Entry 6S8E (electron microscopy, 3.10 A resolution); this record covers chains K and U of the 35 polymer chains in the assembly.

Chain K:
Name: CRISPR-associated protein, Cmr2 family
From: Sulfolobus islandicus REY15A
Reference sequence: F0NDX2 (F0NDX2_SULIR); numbering as in UniProt (aligned over 1-1037)
Amino-acid sequence (1037 residues; row label = number of the first residue in the row):
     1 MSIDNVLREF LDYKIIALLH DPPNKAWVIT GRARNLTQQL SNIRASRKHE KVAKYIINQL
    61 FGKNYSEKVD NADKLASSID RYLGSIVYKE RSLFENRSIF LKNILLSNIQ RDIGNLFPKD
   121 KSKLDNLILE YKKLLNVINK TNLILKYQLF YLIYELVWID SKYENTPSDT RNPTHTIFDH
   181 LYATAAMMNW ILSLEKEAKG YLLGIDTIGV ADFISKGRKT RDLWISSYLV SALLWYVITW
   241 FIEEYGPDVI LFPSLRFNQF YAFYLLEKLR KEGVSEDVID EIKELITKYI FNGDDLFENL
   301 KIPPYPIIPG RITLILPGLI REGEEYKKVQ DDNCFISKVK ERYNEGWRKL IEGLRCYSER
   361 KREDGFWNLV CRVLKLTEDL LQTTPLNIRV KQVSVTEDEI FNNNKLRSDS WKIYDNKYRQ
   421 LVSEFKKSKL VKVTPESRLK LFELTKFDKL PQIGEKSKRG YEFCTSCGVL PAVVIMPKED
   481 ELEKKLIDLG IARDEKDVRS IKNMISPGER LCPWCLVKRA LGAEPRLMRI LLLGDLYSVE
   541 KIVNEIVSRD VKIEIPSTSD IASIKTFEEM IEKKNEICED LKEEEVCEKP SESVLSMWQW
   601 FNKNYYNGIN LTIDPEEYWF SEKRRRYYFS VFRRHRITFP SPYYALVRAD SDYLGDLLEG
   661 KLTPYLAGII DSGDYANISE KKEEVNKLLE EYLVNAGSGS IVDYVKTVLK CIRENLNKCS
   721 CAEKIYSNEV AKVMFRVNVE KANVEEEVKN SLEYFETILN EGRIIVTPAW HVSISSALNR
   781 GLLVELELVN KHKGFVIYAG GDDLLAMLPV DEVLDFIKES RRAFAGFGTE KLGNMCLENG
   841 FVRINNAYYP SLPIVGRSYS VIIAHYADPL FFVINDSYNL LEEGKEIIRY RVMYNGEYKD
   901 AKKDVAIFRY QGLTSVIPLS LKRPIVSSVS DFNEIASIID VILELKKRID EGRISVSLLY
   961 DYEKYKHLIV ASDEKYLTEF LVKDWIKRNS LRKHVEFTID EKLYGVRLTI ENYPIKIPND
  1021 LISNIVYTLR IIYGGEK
Not modelled in the structure: 1-9, 42-46
Disulfide bonds: Cys578-Cys587, Cys711-Cys721
Metal / ion sites: Zn2+: Cys464, Cys512, Cys515

Chain U:
Molecule: Non-cognate target RNA
Sequence (50 nucleotides; row label = number of the first residue in the row):
     1 UGUUAAGUCU GGUUUCCCUC CAGGGUAUCU AAGCUUUGAA CUUUCAAUAA
Not modelled in the structure: 1, 46-50

Chain K / chain U interface:
Contacting residue pairs (26; chain K residue first):
  Lys458(K) - C45(U)  sugar contact
  Arg459(K) - C45(U)  base contact
  Lys478(K) - U43(U)  phosphate contact
  Gly508(K) - U43(U)  phosphate contact
  Ser621(K) - A39(U)  phosphate contact
  Glu622(K) - A39(U)  phosphate contact
  Glu622(K) - A40(U)  phosphate contact
  Arg625(K) - A39(U)  salt bridge to the phosphate
  Asp868(K) - C41(U)  base contact
  Ser955(K) - A32(U)  hydrogen bond to the phosphate
  Ser955(K) - G33(U)  phosphate contact
  Val956(K) - G33(U)  hydrogen bond to the phosphate
  Val956(K) - C34(U)  phosphate contact
  Ser957(K) - A32(U)  phosphate contact
  Ser957(K) - G33(U)  hydrogen bond to the phosphate
  Tyr960(K) - U35(U)  stacking on the base
  Asp961(K) - A32(U)  phosphate contact
  Arg988(K) - U30(U)  salt bridge to the phosphate
  Arg988(K) - A31(U)  salt bridge to the phosphate
  Asn989(K) - A32(U)  hydrogen bond to the phosphate
  Leu991(K) - A32(U)  sugar contact
  Arg1030(K) - U35(U)  hydrogen bond to the sugar
  Arg1030(K) - U36(U)  salt bridge to the phosphate
  Lys1037(K) - U35(U)  phosphate contact
  Lys1037(K) - U36(U)  salt bridge to the phosphate
  Lys1037(K) - U37(U)  phosphate contact
Interface residues without a listed pair, chain K (24 interface residues in all): Arg510, Pro642, Tyr643, His865, Ala867, Tyr910
Interface residues without a listed pair, chain U (17 interface residues in all): C29, G38, U42, U44

Summary:
Chain K and chain U form an interface of 24 and 17 residues respectively; the contacts include 5 hydrogen
bonds, 5 salt bridges and 1 aromatic stacking contact. Polar contacts include Arg1030(K)-U35(U),
Ser955(K)-A32(U) and Val956(K)-G33(U). The Zn2+ site is built by Cys464(K), Cys512(K) and Cys515(K).
Here chain K is CRISPR-associated protein, Cmr2 family (Sulfolobus islandicus REY15A) and chain U is
Non-cognate target RNA. Entry 6S8E (Cryo-EM structure of the type III-B Cmr-beta complex bound to non-cognate
target RNA) was determined by electron microscopy, deposited together with 6S6B, 6S8B, 6S91, 6SH8, 6SHB and
6SIC.
